Entry 6PZ6 (X-ray diffraction, 1.70 A resolution); this record covers chains A and B of the 6 polymer chains in the assembly.

[Chain A]
Molecule: Fusion glycoprotein F1
UniProtKB: P06828 (FUS_PI3H4); residues 139-189 here = UniProt positions 139-189
Amino-acid sequence (53 residues; row label = number of the first residue in the row):
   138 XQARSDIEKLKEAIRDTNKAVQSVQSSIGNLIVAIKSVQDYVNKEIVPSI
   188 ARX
Unresolved in the structure: 138-141, 190
Sequence notes: acetylation (138); amidation (190)
Modified residues: ACE (acetyl group) at position 138; NH2 (amino group) at position 190

[Chain B]
Molecule: VIQKI D4(beta-L-homoaspartic acid) synthetic peptid derived from Fusion glycoprotein F1e
UniProtKB: P06828 (FUS_PI3H4); residues 449-484 here = UniProt positions 449-484
Amino-acid sequence (38 residues; each row starts with the number of its first residue):
   448 XVALDPIDISIVLNKIKSQLEESKEWIRRSNKILDSIX
Unresolved in the structure: 448-450
Sequence notes: acetylation (448); engineered mutation V459 (Glu in P06828), I463 (Ala in P06828), Q466 (Asp in P06828), K479 (Gln in P06828), I480 (Lys in P06828); amidation (485)
Modified residues: ACE (acetyl group) at position 448; D452 (3-aminopentanedioic acid; B3D); NH2 (amino group) at position 485
Reported in the primary citation:
  - contacts within the chain: D455-S457

[Interface between chain A and chain B]
Contacting residue pairs (31; chain A residue first):
  K148(A) with L481(B), hydrogen bond (side chain-backbone); NH2_485(B)
  I151(A) with L481(B), hydrophobic
  R152(A) with N478(B), hydrogen bond; L481(B); D482(B), salt bridge
  N155(A) with I474(B); S477(B), hydrogen bond; N478(B), hydrogen bond; L481(B)
  V158(A) with I474(B), hydrophobic
  Q159(A) with I474(B); N478(B)
  Q162(A) with L467(B); S470(B), hydrogen bond; K471(B); I474(B)
  I165(A) with I463(B), hydrophobic
  G166(A) with L467(B)
  I169(A) with I463(B), hydrophobic; K464(B)
  I172(A) with I456(B), hydrophobic
  K173(A) with S457(B); L460(B)
  Q176(A) with I454(B); D455(B); I456(B), hydrogen bond (side chain-backbone)
  V179(A) with I454(B), hydrophobic
  N180(A) with P453(B); I454(B), hydrogen bond (side chain-backbone)
  V184(A) with L451(B)
Interface residues without a listed pair, chain A (17 interface residues in all): I144
Interface residues without a listed pair, chain B (19 interface residues in all): I484
From the paper, about this interface:
  - interface residues, chain B: L451(B), I454(B), I456(B)

[In short]
Chain A and chain B form an interface of 17 and 19 residues respectively, with 7 hydrogen bonds and 1 salt
bridge. Among the polar pairs are R152(A)-D482(B), K148(A)-L481(B) and R152(A)-N478(B). The paper reports
interface residues L451(B), I454(B) and I456(B); contacts within the chain involving D455(B) and S457(B).
Chain A is Fusion glycoprotein F1 and chain B is VIQKI D4(beta-L-homoaspartic acid) synthetic peptid derived
from Fusion glycoprotein F1e; the structure, Co-assembly of VIQKI D452(beta-L-homoaspartic acid) with human
parainfluenza virus type 3 (HPIV3) fusion glycoprotein N-terminal heptad ..., was determined by X-ray
diffraction, deposited together with 6V3V, 6VAS, 6PYQ and 6PRL.
